8HC2 - chains L and H of the 5 polymer chains in the assembly; structure by electron microscopy, 6.21 A resolution (low resolution: residue-level contacts below are approximate; hydrogen-bond / salt-bridge calls are withheld).

[Chain L]
Name: Light chain of YB9-258 Fab
From: Homo sapiens
Notes: antibody fragment or engineered binder
Amino-acid sequence (215 residues; row label = number of the first residue in the row):
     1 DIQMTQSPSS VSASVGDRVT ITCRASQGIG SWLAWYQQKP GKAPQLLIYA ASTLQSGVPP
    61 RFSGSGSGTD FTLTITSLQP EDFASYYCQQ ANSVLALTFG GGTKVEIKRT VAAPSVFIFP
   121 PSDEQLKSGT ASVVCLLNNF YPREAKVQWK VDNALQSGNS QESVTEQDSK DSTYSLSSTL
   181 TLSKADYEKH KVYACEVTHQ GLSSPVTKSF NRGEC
Cystine bridges: Cys-23/Cys-88, Cys-135/Cys-195

[Chain H]
Name: Heavy chain of YB9-258 Fab
From: Homo sapiens
Notes: antibody fragment or engineered binder
Amino-acid sequence (220 residues; each row starts with the number of its first residue; a row labelled like 82A-82C holds insertion residues (82A, then the next letters in order)):
     1 EVQLVESGGG LIQPGGSLRL SCAASGLTVS SNYMHWVRQA PGKGLEWVSV LYAGGSAFYA
    61 DSVKGRFTIS RNNSKNTLYL QM
82A-82C NSL
    83 RAEDTAIYYC ARGLGDYLDS WGQGTLVTVS SASTKGPSVF PLAPSSKSTS GGTAALGCLV
   143 KDYFPEPVTV SWNSGALTSG VHTFPAVLQS SGLYSLSSVV TVPSSSLGTQ TYICNVNHKP
   203 SNTKVDKKVE PKSCD
Disordered / not traced: 129-134
Cystine bridges: Cys-22/Cys-92, Cys-140/Cys-196

[How chain L and chain H interact]
Residue-residue contacts (67):
  Trp-32(L) / Tyr-99(H)
  Leu-33(L) / Tyr-99(H)
  Ala-34(L) / Tyr-99(H)
  Tyr-36(L) / Leu-100(H)
  Tyr-36(L) / Trp-103(H)
  Gln-38(L) / Gln-39(H)
  Ala-43(L) / Gly-104(H)
  Pro-44(L) / Tyr-91(H)
  Pro-44(L) / Trp-103(H)
  Leu-46(L) / Leu-100(H)
  Leu-46(L) / Asp-101(H)
  Tyr-49(L) / Leu-96(H)
  Tyr-49(L) / Tyr-99(H)
  Tyr-87(L) / Gly-44(H)
  Tyr-87(L) / Leu-45(H)
  Gln-89(L) / Asp-98(H)
  Gln-90(L) / Tyr-99(H)
  Ser-93(L) / Asp-98(H)
  Val-94(L) / Tyr-52(H)
  Leu-95(L) / Val-50(H)
  Leu-95(L) / Tyr-52(H)
  Leu-95(L) / Phe-58(H)
  Ala-96(L) / Asp-98(H)
  Leu-97(L) / Trp-47(H)
  Phe-99(L) / Leu-45(H)
  Phe-117(L) / Pro-126(H)
  Phe-117(L) / Ser-127(H)
  Phe-117(L) / Ala-137(H)
  Phe-119(L) / Leu-124(H)
  Phe-119(L) / Ala-137(H)
  Phe-119(L) / Leu-138(H)
  Phe-119(L) / Val-181(H)
  Pro-120(L) / Asp-217(H)
  Ser-122(L) / Phe-122(H)
  Ser-122(L) / Pro-123(H)
  Glu-124(L) / Val-121(H)
  Glu-124(L) / Phe-122(H)
  Glu-124(L) / Lys-209(H)
  Gln-125(L) / Phe-122(H)
  Gln-125(L) / Leu-141(H)
  Gln-125(L) / Lys-143(H)
  Ser-132(L) / Lys-143(H)
  Leu-136(L) / Ala-137(H)
  Leu-136(L) / Phe-166(H)
  Leu-136(L) / Val-181(H)
  Asn-138(L) / His-164(H)
  Asn-138(L) / Thr-183(H)
  Gln-161(L) / Leu-170(H)
  Ser-163(L) / Phe-166(H)
  Ser-163(L) / Pro-167(H)
  Ser-163(L) / Val-169(H)
  Val-164(L) / Pro-167(H)
  Thr-165(L) / Thr-165(H)
  Thr-165(L) / Phe-166(H)
  Thr-165(L) / Pro-167(H)
  Thr-173(L) / His-164(H)
  Ser-175(L) / His-164(H)
  Ser-175(L) / Phe-166(H)
  Leu-176(L) / Phe-166(H)
  Ser-177(L) / Phe-166(H)
  Thr-181(L) / Lys-143(H)
  Asn-211(L) / Asp-217(H)
  Arg-212(L) / Asp-217(H)
  Gly-213(L) / Cys-216(H)
  Gly-213(L) / Asp-217(H)
  Glu-214(L) / Cys-216(H)
  Cys-215(L) / Cys-216(H)  disulfide
Other interface residues (no listed pair), chain L (46 interface residues in all): Lys-42, Ile-118, Thr-130, Thr-179, Phe-210
Other interface residues (no listed pair), chain H (41 interface residues in all): Glu-46, Ala-125, Gly-139, Gln-171, Ser-179
Disulfides between the chains: Cys-215(L)/Cys-216(H)

[Overview]
46 residues of chain L face 41 of chain H across their interface; the contacts include 1 disulfide bond.
Chain L is Light chain of YB9-258 Fab and chain H is Heavy chain of YB9-258 Fab, both from Homo sapiens; the
structure, SARS-CoV-2 Omicron BA.1 spike trimer (6P) in complex with 1 YB9-258 Fab (1 RBD up), was determined
by electron microscopy together with 8HC3, 8HC6, 8HC7, 8HC8, 8HC9, 8HCA and 8HCB from the same study.
